3NP9 - chain A; structure by X-ray diffraction, 2.00 A resolution.

# Chain A
Name: Glycogen phosphorylase, muscle form
From: Oryctolagus cuniculus
Notes: EC 2.4.1.1
UniProtKB: P00489 (PYGM_RABIT); residues 1-842 here correspond to UniProt positions 2-843 (UniProt number = residue number + 1)
Amino-acid sequence (842 residues; row label = number of the first residue in the row):
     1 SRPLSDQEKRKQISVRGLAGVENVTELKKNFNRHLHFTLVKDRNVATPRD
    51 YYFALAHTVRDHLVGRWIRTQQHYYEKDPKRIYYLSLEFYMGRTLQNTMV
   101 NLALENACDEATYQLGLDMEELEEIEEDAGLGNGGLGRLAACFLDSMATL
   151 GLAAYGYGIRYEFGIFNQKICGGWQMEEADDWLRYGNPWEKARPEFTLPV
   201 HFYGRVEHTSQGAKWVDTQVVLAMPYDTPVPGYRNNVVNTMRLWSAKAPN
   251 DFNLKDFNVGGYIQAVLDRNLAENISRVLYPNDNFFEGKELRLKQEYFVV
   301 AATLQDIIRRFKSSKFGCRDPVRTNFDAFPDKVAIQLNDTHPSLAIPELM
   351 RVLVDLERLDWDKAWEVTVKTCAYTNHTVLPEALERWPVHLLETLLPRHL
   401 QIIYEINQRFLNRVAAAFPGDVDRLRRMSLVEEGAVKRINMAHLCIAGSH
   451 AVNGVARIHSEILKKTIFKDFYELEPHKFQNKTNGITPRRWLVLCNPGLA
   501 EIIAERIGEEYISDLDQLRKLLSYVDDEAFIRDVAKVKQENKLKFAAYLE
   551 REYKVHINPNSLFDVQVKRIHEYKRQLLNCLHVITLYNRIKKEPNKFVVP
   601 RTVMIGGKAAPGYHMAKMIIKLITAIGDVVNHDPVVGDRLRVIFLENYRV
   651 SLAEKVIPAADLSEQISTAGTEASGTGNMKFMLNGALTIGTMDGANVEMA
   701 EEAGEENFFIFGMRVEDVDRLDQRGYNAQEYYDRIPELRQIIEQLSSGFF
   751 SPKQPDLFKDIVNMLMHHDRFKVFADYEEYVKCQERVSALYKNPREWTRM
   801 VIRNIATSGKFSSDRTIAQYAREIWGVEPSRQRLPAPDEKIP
Unresolved in the structure: 1-11, 255-260, 315-323, 837-842
Modified residues: Lys680 ((2S)-2-amino-6-[[3-hydroxy-2-methyl-5-(phosphonooxymethyl)pyridin-4-yl]methylideneamino]hexanoic acid; LLP)
Swiss-Prot annotation at these positions:
  - binding site (AMP): Asp42, Tyr75, Arg309 to Cys318
  - site: Cys108 (Involved in the association of subunits), Cys142 (Involved in the association of subunits), Tyr155 (Can be labeled by an AMP analog)
  - modified residue: Ser1 (N-acetylserine), Ser14 (Phosphoserine), Tyr203 (Phosphotyrosine), Tyr226 (Phosphotyrosine), Ser429 (Phosphoserine), Tyr472 (Phosphotyrosine), Ser513 (Phosphoserine), Lys680 (N6-(pyridoxal phosphate)lysine), Ser746 (Phosphoserine), Ser747 (Phosphoserine)
Residues lining bound ligands: Z2T ((1S)-1,5-anhydro-1-(3-chloro-2-hydroxy-5-methoxyphenyl)-D-glucitol): Glu88, Asn133, Gly134, Gly135, Leu136, Leu139, Asn282, Asp283, Asn284, Asp339, His341, His377, Thr378, Ala383, Val455, Asn484, Tyr573, Glu672, Ala673, Ser674, Gly675, Thr676

# Overview
Ligands of chain A: compound Z2T. Curated annotation (UniProt) lists 12 AMP-binding residues.
Chain A is Glycogen phosphorylase, muscle form (Oryctolagus cuniculus); the structure, Glycogen phosphorylase
complexed with 3-(beta-D-glucopyranosyl)-2-hydroxy-5-methoxy-chlorobenzene, was determined by X-ray
diffraction, deposited together with 3S0J, 3NP7 and 3NPA.
